Entry 7NB8 (electron microscopy, 4.40 A resolution (low resolution: residue-level contacts below are approximate; hydrogen-bond / salt-bridge calls are withheld)); this record covers chains A and K of the 3 polymer chains in the assembly.

== Chain A ==
Name: Tubulin alpha-1B chain
Organism: Sus scrofa
Reference sequence: Q2XVP4 (TBA1B_PIG); residues 1-451 here = UniProt positions 1-451
Sequence (451 residues; numbered 1 to 451; the number before each row is that of its first residue):
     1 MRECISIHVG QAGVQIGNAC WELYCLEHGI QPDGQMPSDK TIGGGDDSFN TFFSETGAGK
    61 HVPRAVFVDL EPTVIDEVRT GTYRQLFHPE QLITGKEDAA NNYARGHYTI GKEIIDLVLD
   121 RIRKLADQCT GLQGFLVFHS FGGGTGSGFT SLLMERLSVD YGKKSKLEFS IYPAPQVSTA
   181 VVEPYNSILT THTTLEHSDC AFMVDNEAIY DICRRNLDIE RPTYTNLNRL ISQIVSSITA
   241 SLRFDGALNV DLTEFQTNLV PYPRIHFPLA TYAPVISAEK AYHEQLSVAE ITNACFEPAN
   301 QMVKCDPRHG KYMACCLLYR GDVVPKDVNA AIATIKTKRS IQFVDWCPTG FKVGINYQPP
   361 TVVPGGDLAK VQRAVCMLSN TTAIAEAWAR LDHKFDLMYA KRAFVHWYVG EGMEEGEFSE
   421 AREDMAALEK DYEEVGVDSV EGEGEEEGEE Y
Not modelled in the structure: 38-46, 438-451
UniProt features mapped onto this chain:
  - motif: Met-1 to Cys-4 (MREC motif)
  - active site: Glu-254
  - binding site (GTP): Gly-10, Gln-11, Ala-12, Gln-15, Glu-71, Ala-99, Ser-140, Gly-143, Gly-144, Thr-145, Gly-146, Thr-179, Glu-183, Asn-206, Tyr-224, Asn-228, Leu-252
  - binding site (Mg(2+)): Glu-71
  - site: Tyr-451 (Involved in polymerization)
  - modified residue: Lys-40 (N6,N6,N6-trimethyllysine), Ser-48 (Phosphoserine), Ser-232 (Phosphoserine), Tyr-282 (3'-nitrotyrosine), Arg-339 (Omega-N-methylarginine), Ser-439 (Phosphoserine), Glu-443 (5-glutamyl polyglutamate), Glu-445 (5-glutamyl polyglutamate), Tyr-451 (3'-nitrotyrosine)
  - cross-link (Glycyl lysine isopeptide (Lys-Gly)): Lys-326 (interchain with G-Cter in ubiquitin), Lys-370 (interchain with G-Cter in ubiquitin)
Metal / ion sites: Mg2+: Asp-69, Asp-98 (together with GTP)
Small-molecule neighbours: GTP (guanosine-5'-triphosphate): Gly-10, Gln-11, Ala-12, Gln-15, Ile-16, Asp-69, Asp-98, Ala-99, Ala-100, Asn-101, Ser-140, Gly-143, Gly-144, Thr-145, Gly-146, Ile-171, Thr-179, Asn-206, Tyr-224, Leu-227, Asn-228, Ile-231

== Chain K ==
Name: Kinesin-5
Organism: Plasmodium falciparum (isolate 3D7)
Reference sequence: O77382 (O77382_PLAF7); aligned to UniProt positions 1-399 over residues 7-405 (the alignment contains insertions or deletions, so no single offset holds)
Sequence (405 residues; row label = number of the first residue in the row):
     1 GIDPFTMLRN SYNNDKSSCV NIKVIVRCRP LNEKEKNDIN NEEVVRINNN EVILTINRNN
    61 EIYEKKYSFD YACDKDVDQK TLFNNYIYQI VDEVLQGFNC TLFCYGQTGT GKTYTMEGKI
   121 LEHLKQYDNN KKVDLNESIN SDISYCYELC ENEDTGLIFR VTKRIFDILN KRKEEKIRHF
   181 DKNMYDFNIK ISYLEIYNEE LCDLLSSTNE NMKLRIYEDS NNKSKGLNVD KLEEKSINSF
   241 EEIYYIICSA IKKRRTAETA YNKKSSRSHS IFTITLIIKD INNVGESITK IGKLNLVDLA
   301 GSENALKSSY GSLKIRQQES CNINQSLLTL GRVINSLIEN SSYIPYRDSK LTRLLQDSLG
   361 GKTKTFIVAT ISPSSLCIDE TLSTLDYVFR AKNIKNRPEI NIKTT
Not modelled in the structure: 1-17, 120-154, 178-183, 208-211, 220-225, 310-312, 395-405
Differences from the reference sequence: expression tag (1-6)

== Chain A / chain K interface ==
Contacting residue pairs - 19 pairs, chain A then chain K:
  Tyr-399(A) / Arg-390(K)
  Lys-401(A) / Glu-339(K)
  Arg-402(A) / Arg-390(K)
  Val-405(A) / Leu-328(K)
  His-406(A) / Gln-325(K)
  His-406(A) / Leu-328(K)
  Val-409(A) / Asn-324(K)
  Val-409(A) / Gln-325(K)
  Gly-410(A) / Gln-317(K)
  Gly-410(A) / Gln-325(K)
  Glu-414(A) / Asn-304(K)
  Glu-414(A) / Ser-383(K)
  Glu-415(A) / Leu-328(K)
  Gly-416(A) / Asp-386(K)
  Ser-419(A) / Asp-386(K)
  Ser-419(A) / Arg-390(K)
  Glu-420(A) / Arg-58(K)
  Glu-420(A) / Leu-382(K)
  Glu-423(A) / Lys-65(K)
Other interface residues (no listed pair), chain A (14 interface residues in all): Glu-196
Other interface residues (no listed pair), chain K (16 interface residues in all): Asn-59, Glu-303, Cys-321, Tyr-387

== Overview ==
14 residues of chain A face 16 of chain K across their interface. Bound to chain A: GTP. Asp-69(A) and
Asp-98(A) form the Mg2+ site. UniProt lists active-site residue Glu-254(A), 17 GTP-binding residues and
Mg2+-binding residue Glu-71(A) on chain A.
Chain A is Tubulin alpha-1B chain (Sus scrofa) and chain K is Kinesin-5 (Plasmodium falciparum (isolate 3D7));
the structure, Plasmodium falciparum kinesin-5 motor domain without nucleotide, complexed with 14
protofilament microtubule, was determined by electron microscopy, deposited together with 7NBA.
